Entry 8FYH (electron microscopy, 3.40 A resolution); this record covers chains B and E of the 13 polymer chains in the assembly.

[Chain B]
Protein: Polycomb protein SUZ12
Source organism: Homo sapiens
Reference sequence: Q15022 (SUZ12_HUMAN); residue numbers follow UniProt; this construct covers 1-739
Sequence (739 residues; numbered 1 to 739; the number before each row is that of its first residue):
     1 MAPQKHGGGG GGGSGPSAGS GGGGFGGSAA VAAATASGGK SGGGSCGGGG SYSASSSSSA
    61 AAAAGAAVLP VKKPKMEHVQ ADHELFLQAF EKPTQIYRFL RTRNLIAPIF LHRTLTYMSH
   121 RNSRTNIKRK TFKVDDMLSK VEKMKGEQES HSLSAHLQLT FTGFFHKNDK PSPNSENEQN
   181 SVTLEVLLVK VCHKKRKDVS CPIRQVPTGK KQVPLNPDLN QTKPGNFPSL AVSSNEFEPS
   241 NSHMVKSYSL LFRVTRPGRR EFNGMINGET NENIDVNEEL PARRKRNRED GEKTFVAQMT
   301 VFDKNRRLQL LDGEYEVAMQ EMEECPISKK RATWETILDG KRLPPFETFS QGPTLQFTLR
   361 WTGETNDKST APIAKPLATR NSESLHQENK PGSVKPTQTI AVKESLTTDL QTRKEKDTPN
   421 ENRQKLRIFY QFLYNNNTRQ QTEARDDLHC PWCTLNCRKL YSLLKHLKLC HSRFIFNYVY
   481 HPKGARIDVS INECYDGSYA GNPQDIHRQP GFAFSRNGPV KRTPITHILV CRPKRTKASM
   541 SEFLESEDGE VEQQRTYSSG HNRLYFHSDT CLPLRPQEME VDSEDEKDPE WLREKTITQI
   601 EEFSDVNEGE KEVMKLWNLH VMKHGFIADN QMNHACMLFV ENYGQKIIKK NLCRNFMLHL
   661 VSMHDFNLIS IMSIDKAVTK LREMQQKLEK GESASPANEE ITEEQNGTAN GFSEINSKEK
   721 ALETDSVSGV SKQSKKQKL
Disordered / not traced: 1-79, 153-155, 161, 167-181, 208-209, 218-230, 239-242, 255-294, 323-348, 363-424, 545-555, 690-739

[Chain E]
Protein: protein Jumonji isoform X3
Source organism: Homo sapiens
Reference sequence: A0A6I9KXB3 (A0A6I9KXB3_PERMB); numbering as in UniProt (aligned over 1-1238)
Sequence (1238 residues; each row starts with the number of its first residue):
     1 MSKERPKRNI IQKKYDDSDG IPWSEERVVR KVLYLSLKEF KNAQKRQHGE GIAGSLKSVN
    61 GLLGNDQSKA LGPASEQSEN EKDDASQVSS TSNDVSSSDF EEGPSRKRPR LQAQRKFAQS
   121 QPNSPSTTPV KTVEPLLPPP ATQISDLSKR KPKTEDFLTF LCLRGSPALP SSMVYFGSSQ
   181 DEEDVEEEDD ETEDVKTANN NASSSCQSTP RKGKTHKHVH NGHVFNGSNR STREKEPAQK
   241 HKSKETTPAK EKHIDHRADS RREPASVAQP TATPSAGSLA KGLPANHQPP PPHRSAQDLR
   301 KQVTLHVSKV NGVTRMSSLG AGTTSAKKIR EVRPSPSKTV KYTATVTKGT VTYTKAKREL
   361 VKETKPTHHK PSSAVNHTIS GKTESSNAKT RKQVLSLGGA STSTGPAASG LKASSRLNPK
   421 SCTKEVGGRQ LREGLRNSKR RLEEAQQVDK PQSPPKKMKG AAGIAEAPGK KASAASAEKS
   481 LLNGHVKKEV PERSLERNRP KRATAGKNMP GKQAHGKAEG TPCENRSTSQ PESSHKPHDP
   541 QGKPEKGIGK SGWTAMDEIP VLRPSAKEFH DPLIYIESVR AQVEKYGMCR VIPPPDWRPE
   601 CKLNDEMRFV TQIQHIHKLG RRWGPNVQRL ACIKKHLRSQ GITMDELPLI GGCELDLACF
   661 FRLINEMGGM QQVTDLKKWN KLADMLRIPK TAQDRLAKLQ EAYCQYLLSY DSLSPEEHRR
   721 LEKEVLMEKE ILEKRKGPLE GHTENDHHKF HSLPRFEPKN GLIHGVTPRN GFRSKLKEVG
   781 QAPLKTGRRR LFAQEKEVVK EEEEDKGVLN DFHKCIYKGR SVSLTTFYRT ARNIMNMCFS
   841 KEPAPAEIEQ EYWRLVEEKD CHVAVHCGKV DTNTHGSGFP VGKSEPFSRH GWNLTVLPNN
   901 TGSILRHLGA VPGVTIPWLN IGMVFSTSCW SRDQNHLPYI DYLHTGADCI WYCIPAEEEN
   961 KLEDVVHTLL QANGTPGLQM LESNVMISPE VLCKEGIKVH RTVQQSGQFV VCFPGSFVSK
  1021 VCCGYSVSET VHFATTQWTS MGFETAKEMK RRHIAKPFSM EKLLYQIAQA EAKKENGPTL
  1081 STISALLDEL RDTELRQRRQ LFEAGLHSSA RYGSHDGNST VADGKKKPRK WLQLETSERR
  1141 CQICQHLCYL SMVVQENENV VFCLECALRH VEKQKSCRGL KLMYRYDEEQ IISLVNQICG
  1201 KVSGKHGGIE NCLNKPTPKR GPRKRATVDV PPSRLPSS
Disordered / not traced: 1-138, 170-1238

[Chain B / chain E interface]
Residue-residue contacts - 23 pairs, chain B then chain E:
  H83(B) - P167(E)
  H83(B) - A168(E)  hydrogen bond (side chain-backbone)
  L87(B) - R150(E)  hydrogen bond (backbone-side chain)
  E91(B) - R150(E)
  R98(B) - I144(E)
  R98(B) - L147(E)
  R427(B) - P139(E)
  Q440(B) - D146(E)
  Q441(B) - P140(E)
  T442(B) - P140(E)
  T442(B) - Q143(E)
  E443(B) - P139(E)
  E443(B) - P140(E)
  E443(B) - A141(E)
  E443(B) - T142(E)
  E443(B) - Q143(E)  hydrogen bond (backbone-backbone)
  A444(B) - Q143(E)
  R445(B) - T142(E)
  R445(B) - I144(E)
  R445(B) - S145(E)
  D446(B) - I144(E)
  P451(B) - L147(E)
  W452(B) - L147(E)
Interface residues without a listed pair, chain B (19 interface residues in all): F90, T94, Q95, Y430, F432
Interface residues without a listed pair, chain E (16 interface residues in all): S148, K151, K153, L169

[Summary]
19 residues of chain B face 16 of chain E across their interface, with 3 hydrogen bonds. Polar pairs include
H83(B)-A168(E), L87(B)-R150(E) and E443(B)-Q143(E).
Chain B is Polycomb protein SUZ12 and chain E is protein Jumonji isoform X3, both from Homo sapiens; the
structure, G4 RNA-mediated PRC2 dimer, was determined by electron microscopy.
